9UDG - chains B and E of the 6 polymer chains in the assembly; structure by electron microscopy, 3.18 A resolution.

# Chain B
Name: Na(+)-translocating NADH-quinone reductase subunit B
From: Vibrio cholerae O395
Notes: EC 7.2.1.1
UniProt: A5F5X0 (NQRB_VIBC3); residues 1-415 here = UniProt positions 1-415
Amino-acid sequence (415 residues; row label = number of the first residue in the row):
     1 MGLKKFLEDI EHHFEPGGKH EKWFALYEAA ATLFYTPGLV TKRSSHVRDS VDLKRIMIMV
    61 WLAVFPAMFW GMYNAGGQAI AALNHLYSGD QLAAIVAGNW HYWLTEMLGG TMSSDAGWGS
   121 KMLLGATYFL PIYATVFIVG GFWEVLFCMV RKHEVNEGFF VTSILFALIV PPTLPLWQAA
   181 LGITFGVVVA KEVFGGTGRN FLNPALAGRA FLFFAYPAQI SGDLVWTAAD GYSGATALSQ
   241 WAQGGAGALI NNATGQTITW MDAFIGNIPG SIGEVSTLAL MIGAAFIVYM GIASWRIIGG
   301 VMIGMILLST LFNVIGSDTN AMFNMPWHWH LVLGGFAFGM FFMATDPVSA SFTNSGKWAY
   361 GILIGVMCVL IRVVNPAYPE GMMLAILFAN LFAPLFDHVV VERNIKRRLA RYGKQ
Unresolved in the structure: 1, 414-415
UniProt features mapped onto this chain:
  - modified residue: Thr236 (FMN phosphoryl threonine)
  - mutagenesis: Phe185 (F185A: Decreases riboflavin content), Trp226 (W226L: Decreases riboflavin content)
Ligand contacts:
  - Aurachin D (0NI): Leu26, Ala29, Ala30, Leu33, Lys54, Met57, Ile58, Phe137, Gly141, Glu144, Val145, Val155, Asn156, Glu157, Gly158, Phe159, Phe160
  - FMN (flavin mononucleotide), molecule 1: Ile169, Leu206, Arg209, Phe213, Trp226, Thr236, Ala237, Leu238, Ser239, Gly270, Ser271, Glu274, Gly334, Gly335, Phe338, Gly339, Met343, Tyr378, Pro379, Glu380, Gly381, Met382, Met383, Leu384
  - FMN, molecule 2: Phe213, Phe214, Pro217, Ser221, Gly222, Asp223, Ala377, Tyr378
  - riboflavin (RBF): Ile56, Met57, Val60, Gly158, Val161, Thr162, Leu165, Lys191, Gly196, Thr197, Gly198, Arg199, Asn200, Leu202, Asn203, Pro204, Ala205, Ile292, Phe342, Met343, Thr345, Asp346, Pro347, Val348, Ser349

# Chain E
Name: Na(+)-translocating NADH-quinone reductase subunit E
From: Vibrio cholerae O395
Notes: EC 7.2.1.1
UniProt: A5F5Y5 (NQRE_VIBC3); residues 1-198 here = UniProt positions 1-198
Amino-acid sequence (198 residues; row label = number of the first residue in the row):
     1 MEHYISLLVK SIFIENMALS FFLGMCTFLA VSKKVKTSFG LGIAVIVVLT ISVPVNNLVY
    61 NLVLKPDALV EGVDLSFLNF ITFIGVIAAL VQILEMILDR FFPPLYNALG IFLPLITVNC
   121 AIFGGVSFMV QRDYSFAESV VYGFGSGVGW MLAIVALAGI REKMKYSDVP PGLRGLGITF
   181 ITAGLMALGF MSFSGVQL
Bound ions: 2Fe-2S cluster Fe: Cys26, Cys120 (shared with 2 residues of chain D)
Ligand contacts: 2Fe-2S cluster (FES): Gly24, Met25, Cys26, Val118, Cys120

# Chain B / chain E interface
Residue-residue contacts (38):
  Arg151(B) with Asp168(E), salt bridge; Val169(E)
  His153(B) with Asp168(E), salt bridge
  Val193(B) with Pro170(E); Leu173(E), hydrophobic; Ile178(E), hydrophobic
  Phe194(B) with Met164(E), hydrophobic; Ser167(E); Asp168(E), hydrogen bond (backbone-backbone); Ile178(E), hydrophobic; Thr182(E)
  Gly195(B) with Asp168(E), hydrogen bond (backbone-backbone)
  Gly198(B) with Tyr166(E)
  Arg199(B) with Tyr166(E), hydrogen bond (side chain-backbone); Ser167(E), hydrogen bond (backbone-side chain)
  Phe201(B) with Leu185(E), hydrophobic
  Leu202(B) with Leu185(E), hydrophobic
  Phe214(B) with Met191(E), hydrophobic
  Val348(B) with Lys163(E), hydrogen bond (backbone-side chain)
  Ala350(B) with Lys163(E)
  Phe352(B) with Lys163(E)
  Ile371(B) with Ser192(E)
  Asn375(B) with Ser192(E), hydrogen bond (side chain-backbone); Gly195(E)
  Pro376(B) with Gly195(E)
  Ala377(B) with Gly195(E)
  Tyr378(B) with Met191(E); Ser194(E)
  Leu384(B) with Ser192(E)
  Phe388(B) with Gly189(E); Phe193(E), hydrophobic
  Leu391(B) with Ile160(E); Met186(E)
  Phe392(B) with Leu152(E), hydrophobic
  Pro394(B) with Gly159(E); Lys163(E)
  Leu395(B) with Val155(E), hydrophobic
  His398(B) with Val35(E)
Other interface residues (no listed pair), chain B (33 interface residues in all): Phe185, Val189, Asn200, Ser349, Met367, Val374, Leu387, Glu402
Other interface residues (no listed pair), chain E (31 interface residues in all): Lys36, Ala156, Glu162, Pro171, Ile181, Leu188, Phe190, Val196

# Summary
33 residues of chain B face 31 of chain E across their interface, with 6 hydrogen bonds and 2 salt bridges.
Polar contacts include Arg151(B)-Asp168(E), His153(B)-Asp168(E) and Arg199(B)-Tyr166(E). Bound to chain B:
flavin mononucleotide, riboflavin and Aurachin D. Bound to chain E: 2Fe-2S cluster.
Chain B is Na(+)-translocating NADH-quinone reductase subunit B and chain E is Na(+)-translocating
NADH-quinone reductase subunit E, both from Vibrio cholerae O395; the structure, Cryo-EM structure of
Na+-translocating NADH-ubiquinone oxidoreductase from Vibrio cholerae reduced by NADH, with bound aurachin
D-42, was determined by electron microscopy together with 9U5G, 9UD3, 9UD4, 9UD5, 9UD6, 9UD8 and 4 further
entries from the same study.
